1VQ7 - chains 0 and 1 of the 32 polymer chains in the assembly; structure by X-ray diffraction, 2.50 A resolution.

# Chain 0
Molecule: 23S ribosomal RNA
Source organism: Haloarcula marismortui
Sequence (2922 nucleotides; row label = number of the first residue in the row):
     2 UUGGCUACUA UGCCAGCUGG UGGAUUGCUC GGCUCAGGCG CUGAUGAAGG ACGUGCCAAG
    62 CUGCGAUAAG CCAUGGGGAG CCGCACGGAG GCGAAGAACC AUGGAUUUCC GAAUGAGAAU
   122 CUCUCUAACA AUUGCUUCGC GCAAUGAGGA ACCCCGAGAA CUGAAACAUC UCAGUAUCGG
   182 GAGGAACAGA AAACGCAAUG UGAUGUCGUU AGUAACCGCG AGUGAACGCG AUACAGCCCA
   242 AACCGAAGCC CUCACGGGCA AUGUGGUGUC AGGGCUACCU CUCAUCAGCC GACCGUCUCG
   302 ACGAAGUCUC UUGGAACAGA GCGUGAUACA GGGUGACAAC CCCGUACUCG AGACCAGUAC
   362 GACGUGCGGU AGUGCCAGAG UAGCGGGGGU UGGAUAUCCC UCGCGAAUAA CGCAGGCAUC
   422 GACUGCGAAG GCUAAACACA ACCUGAGACC GAUAGUGAAC AAGUAGUGUG AACGAACGCU
   482 GCAAAGUACC CUCAGAAGGG AGGCGAAAUA GAGCAUGAAA UCAGUUGGCG AUCGAGCGAC
   542 AGGGCAUACA AGGUCCCUCG ACGAAUGACC GACGCGCGAG CGUCCAGUAA GACUCACGGG
   602 AAGCCGAUGU UCUGUCGUAC GUUUUGAAAA ACGAGCCAGG GAGUGUGUCU GCAUGGCAAG
   662 UCUAACCGGA GUAUCCGGGG AGGCACAGGG AAACCGACAU GGCCGCAGGG CUUUGCCCGA
   722 GGGCCGCCGU CUUCAAGGGC GGGGAGCCAU GUGGACACGA CCCGAAUCCG GACGAUCUAC
   782 GCAUGGACAA GAUGAAGCGU GCCGAAAGGC ACGUGGAAGU CUGUUAGAGU UGGUGUCCUA
   842 CAAUACCCUC UCGUGAUCUA UGUGUAGGGG UGAAAGGCCC AUCGAGUCCG GCAACAGCUG
   902 GUUCCAAUCG AAACAUGUCG AAGCAUGACC UCCGCCGAGG UAGUCUGUGA GGUAGAGCGA
   962 CCGAUUGGUG UGUCCGCCUC CGAGAGGAGU CGGCACACCU GUCAAACUCC AAACUUACAG
  1022 ACGCCGUUUG ACGCGGGGAU UCCGGUGCGC GGGGUAAGCC UGUGUACCAG GAGGGGAACA
  1082 ACCCAGAGAU AGGUUAAGGU CCCCAAGUGU GGAUUAAGUG UAAUCCUCUG AAGGUGGUCU
  1142 CGAGCCCUAG ACAGCCGGGA GGUGAGCUUA GAAGCAGCUA CCCUCUAAGA AAAGCGUAAC
  1202 AGCUUACCGG CCGAGGUUUG AGGCGCCCAA AAUGAUCGGG ACUCAAAUCC ACCACCGAGA
  1262 CCUGUCCGUA CCACUCAUAC UGGUAAUCGA GUAGAUUGGC GCUCUAAUUG GAUGGAAGUA
  1322 GGGGUGAAAA CUCCUAUGGA CCGAUUAGUG ACGAAAAUCC UGGCCAUAGU AGCAGCGAUA
  1382 GUCGGGUGAG AACCCCGACG GCCUAAUGGA UAAGGGUUCC UCAGCACUGC UGAUCAGCUG
  1442 AGGGUUAGCC GGUCCUAAGU CAUACCGCAA CUCGACUAUG ACGAAAUGGG AAACGGGUUA
  1502 AUAUUCCCGU GCCACUAUGC AGUGAAAGUU GACGCCCUGG GGUCGAUCAC GCUGGGCAUU
  1562 CGCCCAGUCG AACCGUCCAA CUCCGUGGAA GCCGUAAUGG CAGGAAGCGG ACGAACGGCG
  1622 GCAUAGGGAA ACGUGAUUCA ACCUGGGGCC CAUGAAAAGA CGAGCAUAGU GUCCGUACCG
  1682 AGAACCGACA CAGGUGUCCA UGGCGGCGAA AGCCAAGGCC UGUCGGGAGC AACCAACGUU
  1742 AGGGAAUUCG GCAAGUUAGU CCCGUACCUU CGGAAGAAGG GAUGCCUGCU CCGGAACGGA
  1802 GCAGGUCGCA GUGACUCGGA AGCUCGGACU GUCUAGUAAC AACAUAGGUG ACCGCAAAUC
  1862 CGCAAGGACU CGUACGGUCA CUGAAUCCUG CCCAGUGCAG GUAUCUGAAC ACCUCGUACA
  1922 AGAGGACGAA GGACCUGUCA ACGGCGGGGG UAACUAUGAC CCUCUUAAGG UAGCGUAGUA
  1982 CCUUGCCGCA UCAGUAGCGG CUUGCAUGAA UGGAUUAACC AGAGCUUCAC UGUCCCAACG
  2042 UUGGGCCCGG UGAACUGUAC AUUCCAGUGC GGAGUCUGGA GACACCCAGG GGGAAGCGAA
  2102 GACCCUAUGG AGCUUUACUG CAGGCUGUCG CUGAGACGUG GUCGCCGAUG UGCAGCAUAG
  2162 GUAGGAGACA CUACACAGGU ACCCGCGCUA GCGGGCCACC GAGUCAACAG UGAAAUACUA
  2222 CCCGUCGGUG ACUGCGACUC UCACUCCGGG AGGAGGACAC CGAUAGCCGG GCAGUUUGAC
  2282 UGGGGCGGUA CGCGCUCGAA AAGAUAUCGA GCGCGCCCUA UGGCUAUCUC AGCCGGGACA
  2342 GAGACCCGGC GAAGAGUGCA AGAGCAAAAG AUAGCUUGAC AGUGUUCUUC CCAACGAGGA
  2402 ACGCUGACGC GAAAGCGUGG UCUAGCGAAC CAAUUAGCCU GCUUGAUGCG GGCAAUUGAU
  2462 GACAGAAAAG CUACCCUAGG GAUAACAGAG UCGUCACUCG CAAGAGCACA UAUCGACCGA
  2522 GUGGCUUGCU ACCUCGAUGU CGGUUCCCUC CAUCCUGCCC GUGCAGAAGC GGGCAAGGGU
  2582 GAGGUUGUUC GCCUAUUAAA GGAGGUCGUG AGCUGGGUUU AGACCGUCGU GAGACAGGUC
  2642 GGCUGCUAUC UACUGGGUGU GUAAUGGUGU CUGACAAGAA CGACCGUAUA GUACGAGAGG
  2702 AACUACGGUU GGUGGCCACU GGUGUACCGG UUGUUCGAGA GAGCACGUGC CGGGUAGCCA
  2762 CGCCACACGG GGUAAGAGCU GAACGCAUCU AAGCUCGAAA CCCACUUGGA AAAGAGACAC
  2822 CGCCGAGGUC CCGCGUACAA GACGCGGUCG AUAGACUCGG GGUGUGCGCG UCGAGGUAAC
  2882 GAGACGUUAA GCCCACGAGC ACUAACAGAC CAAAGCCAUC AU
Not modelled in the structure: 2-9, 126-127, 715, 971-998, 1560, 1952-1963, 2137-2236, 2339-2343, 2665-2666, 2915-2923
Construct notes: modified residue (628, 2587-2588, 2619, 2621)
Modified residues: 1MA (6-hydro-1-methyladenosine-5'-monophosphate) at position 628, OMU (o2'-methyluridine 5'-monophosphate) at position 2587, OMG (o2'-methylguanosine-5'-monophosphate) at position 2588, UR3 (3-methyluridine-5'-monophoshate) at position 2619, PSU (pseudouridine-5'-monophosphate) at position 2621
Bound ions: Na+ site 1 near U12 (its only coordinating residue here); Mg2+ site 1 near G28 (its only coordinating residue here); Na+ site 2: C40, G41, A442; Na+ site 3: G56, A59, G61; Na+ site 4 near U108 (its only coordinating residue here); Mg2+ site 2 near U115 (its only coordinating residue here); Na+ site 5: C130, U146; Na+ site 6: C141, G142; Mg2+ site 3: C162, U2276; K+ site 1: U163, U172; Mg2+ site 4: A165, A167, C168; Na+ site 7: A165, A166, A167; 86 more Mg2+ sites not listed; 61 more Na+ sites not listed; 2 more K+ sites not listed

# Chain 1
Name: 50S ribosomal protein L37e
Source organism: Haloarcula marismortui
Reference sequence: P32410 (RL37_HALMA); numbering as in UniProt (aligned over 0-56)
Sequence (57 residues; each row starts with the number of its first residue; numbering starts at 0):
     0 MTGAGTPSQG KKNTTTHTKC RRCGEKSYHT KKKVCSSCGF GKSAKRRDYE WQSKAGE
Not modelled in the structure: 0

# Interface between chain 0 and chain 1
Contacting residue pairs (118):
  G50(0) - Arg21(1)  hydrogen bond to the base
  G50(0) - Arg45(1)  base contact
  G51(0) - Cys22(1)  sugar contact
  G51(0) - Gly23(1)  hydrogen bond to the sugar
  C111(0) - Arg20(1)  hydrogen bond to the sugar
  G112(0) - Arg20(1)  salt bridge to the phosphate
  G112(0) - Arg21(1)  phosphate contact
  G112(0) - Phe39(1)  phosphate contact
  A113(0) - Arg21(1)  salt bridge to the phosphate
  A113(0) - Phe39(1)  phosphate contact
  A113(0) - Ala43(1)  phosphate contact
  A119(0) - Arg20(1)  base contact
  A120(0) - Thr17(1)  base contact
  A120(0) - Lys18(1)  hydrogen bond to the sugar
  A120(0) - Arg20(1)  salt bridge to the phosphate
  A120(0) - Tyr27(1)  hydrogen bond to the phosphate
  A120(0) - Thr29(1)  hydrogen bond to the base
  A120(0) - Lys32(1)  salt bridge to the phosphate
  U121(0) - Lys18(1)  base contact
  U121(0) - Cys19(1)  base contact
  U121(0) - Arg20(1)  sugar contact
  U121(0) - Gly23(1)  base contact
  A148(0) - Ala43(1)  sugar contact
  A148(0) - Lys44(1)  salt bridge to the phosphate
  A148(0) - Arg45(1)  phosphate contact
  G149(0) - Lys44(1)  phosphate contact
  G149(0) - Arg45(1)  hydrogen bond to the phosphate
  A177(0) - Ala54(1)  phosphate contact
  U178(0) - Glu49(1)  phosphate contact
  U178(0) - Trp50(1)  phosphate contact
  U178(0) - Ala54(1)  phosphate contact
  C179(0) - Tyr48(1)  phosphate contact
  C179(0) - Glu49(1)  hydrogen bond to the phosphate
  G182(0) - Lys44(1)  salt bridge to the phosphate
  U470(0) - Thr15(1)  sugar contact
  U470(0) - His16(1)  sugar contact
  U470(0) - Lys25(1)  phosphate contact
  G471(0) - His16(1)  hydrogen bond to the sugar
  G471(0) - Lys25(1)  salt bridge to the phosphate
  G471(0) - Ser26(1)  phosphate contact
  G471(0) - Ser35(1)  hydrogen bond to the sugar
  A472(0) - Ser26(1)  hydrogen bond to the phosphate
  A472(0) - Ser35(1)  sugar contact
  A472(0) - Ser36(1)  phosphate contact
  A472(0) - Arg46(1)  hydrogen bond to the sugar
  A472(0) - Trp50(1)  sugar contact
  A473(0) - Arg46(1)  salt bridge to the phosphate
  A473(0) - Gln51(1)  hydrogen bond to the phosphate
  G771(0) - Trp50(1)  base contact
  G772(0) - Tyr48(1)  sugar contact
  G772(0) - Trp50(1)  hydrogen bond to the sugar
  A773(0) - Arg46(1)  hydrogen bond to the sugar
  A773(0) - Tyr48(1)  sugar contact
  A773(0) - Trp50(1)  sugar contact
  C774(0) - Ser35(1)  phosphate contact
  C774(0) - Arg46(1)  salt bridge to the phosphate
  G775(0) - His16(1)  salt bridge to the phosphate
  G775(0) - His28(1)  salt bridge to the phosphate
  G775(0) - Ser35(1)  phosphate contact
  A776(0) - His28(1)  salt bridge to the phosphate
  A776(0) - Lys31(1)  salt bridge to the phosphate
  U777(0) - Lys11(1)  sugar contact
  U777(0) - Asn12(1)  hydrogen bond to the base
  U777(0) - Thr13(1)  hydrogen bond to the base
  U777(0) - Thr15(1)  base contact
  C778(0) - Ser7(1)  sugar contact
  C778(0) - Lys10(1)  phosphate contact
  C778(0) - Lys11(1)  sugar contact
  U779(0) - Lys10(1)  salt bridge to the phosphate
  A843(0) - Thr5(1)  sugar contact
  U845(0) - Gly2(1)  sugar contact
  U845(0) - Gly4(1)  phosphate contact
  U845(0) - Thr5(1)  hydrogen bond to the phosphate
  A846(0) - Pro6(1)  phosphate contact
  U862(0) - Asn12(1)  phosphate contact
  G863(0) - Lys30(1)  salt bridge to the phosphate
  U864(0) - Lys30(1)  salt bridge to the phosphate
  C881(0) - Lys11(1)  hydrogen bond to the base
  A882(0) - Ala3(1)  sugar contact
  A882(0) - Gly4(1)  sugar contact
  A882(0) - Thr5(1)  base contact
  C890(0) - Trp50(1)  hydrogen bond to the sugar
  G891(0) - Trp50(1)  sugar contact
  G891(0) - Ser52(1)  sugar contact
  G891(0) - Lys53(1)  salt bridge to the phosphate
  G891(0) - Ala54(1)  phosphate contact
  G892(0) - Lys53(1)  salt bridge to the phosphate
  G892(0) - Ala54(1)  hydrogen bond to the phosphate
  C893(0) - Lys53(1)  phosphate contact
  A894(0) - Lys53(1)  salt bridge to the phosphate
  A1414(0) - Asn12(1)  hydrogen bond to the sugar
  G1415(0) - Asn12(1)  sugar contact
  G1415(0) - Thr14(1)  hydrogen bond to the phosphate
  U1473(0) - Lys41(1)  hydrogen bond to the base
  U1473(0) - Ser42(1)  hydrogen bond to the sugar
  U1473(0) - Lys44(1)  base contact
  C1474(0) - Lys41(1)  phosphate contact
  C1687(0) - Gln8(1)  hydrogen bond to the sugar
  C1687(0) - Gly9(1)  hydrogen bond to the base
  C1687(0) - Lys11(1)  sugar contact
  G1688(0) - Thr5(1)  sugar contact
  G1688(0) - Gln8(1)  sugar contact
  G1694(0) - Thr5(1)  hydrogen bond to the base
  G1694(0) - Pro6(1)  sugar contact
  G1694(0) - Gly9(1)  base contact
  G1695(0) - Pro6(1)  hydrogen bond to the sugar
  G1695(0) - Gly9(1)  hydrogen bond to the base
  G1695(0) - Lys10(1)  sugar contact
  U1696(0) - Gly9(1)  sugar contact
  U1696(0) - Lys10(1)  sugar contact
  A1836(0) - Thr1(1)  hydrogen bond to the sugar
  A1836(0) - Gly2(1)  sugar contact
  A1836(0) - Ala3(1)  hydrogen bond to the sugar
  A1836(0) - Ser7(1)  base contact
  G1837(0) - Thr1(1)  hydrogen bond to the phosphate
  G1837(0) - Gly2(1)  base contact
  G1837(0) - Ala3(1)  hydrogen bond to the base
  G1837(0) - Gly4(1)  hydrogen bond to the base
Interface residues without a listed pair, chain 0 (57 interface residues in all): A49, A52, A114, A844, U883, A1413

# Summary
The interface between chain 0 and chain 1 involves 57 residues on one side and 47 on the other, with 35
hydrogen bonds and 19 salt bridges. Polar contacts include G50(0)-Arg21(1), A120(0)-Thr29(1) and
U777(0)-Asn12(1). C40(0), G41(0) and A442(0) coordinate Na+ site 2.
Chain 0 is 23S ribosomal RNA and chain 1 is 50S ribosomal protein L37e, both from Haloarcula marismortui; the
structure, The structure of the transition state analogue "DCA" bound to the large ribosomal subunit of
haloarcula ..., was determined by X-ray diffraction, deposited together with 1VQ6 and 1VQN.
